PDB entry 4EMM | X-ray diffraction, 2.40 A resolution | chains G and H of the 14 polymer chains in the assembly

[Chain G (and H)]
Molecule: ATP-dependent Clp protease proteolytic subunit
Organism: Staphylococcus aureus
Notes: EC 3.4.21.92; chain H of this document is another copy of the same molecule, construct and numbering; everything in this record applies to it too
UniProt: P63786 (CLPP_STAAW); numbering as in UniProt (aligned over 1-195)
Sequence (203 residues; numbered 1 to 203; the number before each row is that of its first residue):
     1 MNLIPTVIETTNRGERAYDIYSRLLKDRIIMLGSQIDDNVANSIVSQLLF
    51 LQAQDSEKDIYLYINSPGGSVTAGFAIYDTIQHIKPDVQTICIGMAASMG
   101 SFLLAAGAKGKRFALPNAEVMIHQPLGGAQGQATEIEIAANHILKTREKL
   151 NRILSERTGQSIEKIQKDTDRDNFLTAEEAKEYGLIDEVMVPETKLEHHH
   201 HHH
Disordered / not traced: 1-3, 10-14, 127-137, 193-203 (chain H: 1-2, 11-15, 127-136, 193-203)
Construct notes: expression tag (196-203)
Curated features (UniProtKB/Swiss-Prot):
  - active site: S98 (Nucleophile), H123

[Chain G / chain H interface]
Contacting residue pairs - 43 pairs, chain G then chain H:
  P5(G) - S22(H)
  P5(G) - Q47(H)
  T6(G) - S22(H)  hydrogen bond (backbone-side chain)
  V7(G) - F50(H)  hydrophobic
  I8(G) - R16(H)
  I8(G) - A17(H)
  I8(G) - Y18(H)
  E9(G) - F50(H)
  E9(G) - Q54(H)
  E15(G) - R16(H)
  I20(G) - Q47(H)
  Y21(G) - N42(H)
  Y21(G) - S43(H)  hydrogen bond (side chain-backbone)
  Y21(G) - S46(H)
  R23(G) - F50(H)
  R23(G) - Q54(H)
  L24(G) - S46(H)
  L24(G) - F50(H)  hydrophobic
  M31(G) - S46(H)
  G33(G) - N42(H)  hydrogen bond (backbone-side chain)
  Y63(G) - L49(H)
  N65(G) - D38(H)  hydrogen bond
  N65(G) - N42(H)
  I93(G) - V45(H)  hydrophobic
  G94(G) - T72(H)
  G94(G) - A76(H)
  M95(G) - T72(H)
  L115(G) - A76(H)
  L115(G) - D79(H)
  L115(G) - T80(H)
  P116(G) - D79(H)
  N117(G) - F75(H)
  N117(G) - Y78(H)
  N117(G) - D79(H)  hydrogen bond (backbone-side chain)
  N117(G) - K149(H)  hydrogen bond (backbone-side chain)
  N117(G) - I153(H)
  A118(G) - D79(H)
  E119(G) - H142(H)  salt bridge
  E119(G) - T146(H)
  F174(G) - H142(H)
  M190(G) - H83(H)
  V191(G) - H83(H)
  P192(G) - Q82(H)
Other interface residues (no listed pair), chain G (28 interface residues in all): I4, D27
Other interface residues (no listed pair), chain H (29 interface residues in all): L25, N39, A53, I138

[Overview]
28 residues of chain G face 29 of chain H across their interface; the contacts include 6 hydrogen bonds and 1
salt bridge. Polar contacts include E119(G)-H142(H), T6(G)-S22(H) and Y21(G)-S43(H). Curated annotation
(UniProt) lists active-site residues S98(G) and H123(G) on chain G.
Chain G and chain H are both ATP-dependent Clp protease proteolytic subunit (Staphylococcus aureus); the
structure, Crystal structure of Staphylococcus aureus ClpP in compact conformation, was determined by X-ray
diffraction (same publication as 4EMP).
